PDB entry 9NHH | electron microscopy, 3.00 A resolution | chains C and D of the 8 polymer chains in the assembly

# Chain C (and D)
Protein: AMC016v4.2 transmembrane protein gp41
Organism: Human immunodeficiency virus 1
Notes: chain D of this document is another copy of the same molecule, construct and numbering; everything in this record applies to it too
Sequence (153 residues; numbered 512 to 664; the number before each row is that of its first residue):
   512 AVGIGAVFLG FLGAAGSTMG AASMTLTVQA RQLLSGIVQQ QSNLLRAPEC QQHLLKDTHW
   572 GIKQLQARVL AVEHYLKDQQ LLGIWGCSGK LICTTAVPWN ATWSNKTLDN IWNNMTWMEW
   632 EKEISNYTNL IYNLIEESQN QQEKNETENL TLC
Disordered / not traced: 512-520, 548-571
Cystine bridges: C598-C604
Covalently attached groups: N-acetylglucosamine (NAG) linked to N611, N616, N625, N637, N656

# How chain C and chain D interact
Pairs across the interface - 32 pairs, chain C then chain D:
  L576(C) - L576(D)  hydrophobic
  V580(C) - L576(D)  hydrophobic
  V580(C) - R579(D)
  V580(C) - V580(D)  hydrophobic
  E584(C) - R579(D)  salt bridge
  L587(C) - L545(D)
  L587(C) - V583(D)  hydrophobic
  L587(C) - L587(D)  hydrophobic
  K588(C) - L545(D)
  Q591(C) - A541(D)  hydrogen bond (side chain-backbone)
  Q591(C) - R542(D)
  Q591(C) - L545(D)
  Q591(C) - Y586(D)
  G594(C) - G600(D)
  I595(C) - R542(D)
  N644(C) - R542(D)  hydrogen bond
  E647(C) - T538(D)
  E647(C) - R542(D)  salt bridge
  N651(C) - S534(D)  hydrogen bond (side chain-backbone)
  N651(C) - M535(D)  hydrogen bond (side chain-backbone)
  N651(C) - T536(D)
  N651(C) - L537(D)
  N651(C) - L602(D)
  Q652(C) - M535(D)
  E654(C) - K601(D)
  E654(C) - L602(D)  hydrogen bond (side chain-backbone)
  E654(C) - I603(D)  hydrogen bond (side chain-backbone)
  K655(C) - S534(D)
  K655(C) - M535(D)
  K655(C) - I603(D)
  T658(C) - I603(D)
  T658(C) - T605(D)
Also at the interface, not in a pair above, chain C (20 interface residues in all): I573, Q577, L581, V583, S599
Also at the interface, not in a pair above, chain D (23 interface residues in all): G531, L544, S546, I573

# In short
The interface between chain C and chain D involves 20 residues on one side and 23 on the other; the contacts
include 6 hydrogen bonds and 2 salt bridges. Polar contacts include E584(C)-R579(D), E647(C)-R542(D) and
Q591(C)-A541(D).
Both chains are AMC016v4.2 transmembrane protein gp41 (Human immunodeficiency virus 1). Entry 9NHH (AMC016
v4.2 in complex with pAb Base-A isolated from animal RQk18 at week 43) was determined by electron microscopy
together with 9NHI, 9NHJ, 9NHK, 9NHL, 9NHM, 9NHN, 9NHO and 9NI9 from the same study.
